PDB entry 6Z1P | electron microscopy, 3.70 A resolution | chains Ab and Aw of the 99 polymer chains in the assembly

[Chain Ab]
Molecule: LSU rRNA_2
From: Tetrahymena thermophila (strain SB210)
Sequence (2314 nucleotides; row label = number of the first residue in the row; note: 6 numbers in that range are skipped by the numbering (no residue carries them; nothing is unmodelled there); a row labelled like 1317A-1317G holds insertion residues (1317A, then the next letters in order)):
   279 UAGUAAAUUU CAAUAAGUUU UUGAAAUUGA AAAAUAGAGA UCUACCUCUA AAACUUGUAA
   339 AGUUUAAAUU CAAUAGAAAA CAGUACCGCG AGGGAAAGGU GAAAAGAUUU UAUAAUAUCU
   399 UAAAAGAACC UGAAAUUUAG UGCUAAAUAC AGUUAAAGCU UUAUUGUUUU AACGUACCUU
   459 UUGCAUAAUG GGCUAGCGAG UUUAUAUAAU UAGCGAGUAA UUUAAAUUUU AUAAAAUUAC
   519 GAAUCGAUAG AAUAAAUAGU UAAUUAUAUA AGACCCGAAG CUAAGUGAUC UAAUUAUGAU
   579 UAGAUUAAGG GUAUUUAUAC CUGAGGAUCG AACUCUUAAA UGUUGCAAAA UUUUGGGAUA
   639 AAUUGUAAUU AGGGGUGAAA GGCUUAUCAA ACUUAGUUAU AGCUGGUUUU CCACGAAACC
   699 UAUUUAAGUA GGGUGUUAUU UUUUAUAAUA AUUAGGUUUA AAUAACUAUA UCUAUAAUUA
   759 AUUUGUUAAU UAUAAAAUUA GUAUAUAAUA AUUAGUUAUU AUUAGAUAAU AACCAGACUA
   819 UUAGCGCUAA GGUUUAUAGU CAAGAGAGAA ACAGCUCAGA UUAAACAAUA AGGUCUUUAA
   879 AAAUAAAUAA UUAUGGAGAU UAUUUUUGUU AAUACUAAUA AGAUGUAGGC UUGGAAGCAG
   939 CCAUCAUUUU AAAAAAGCGU AAAAGCUUAA UAUUAGAUAA AUUAAUGUUA AAAAUUAAUU
   999 GAUACUUAAA UAAUCAUAGA UGAAGAGAGA AUAAUUUUUA UUUACCGAAU UGAUAAAUCG
  1059 AAAGAUGGUA GUGGAACGUU UUGUAUAAAA AAAUAAAAUU GUGAAAUUUU AUAUUUUAUC
  1119 AAUAUUGAUA AUGCUAGCAU GAGUAGUAGA CAUAAUGUGA GAAUCAUUAU CGCCUGAUAU
  1179 ACAAGGGUUA CUAAAUUUGA UAAUCUUAUU UAGUGUAAGU CGAUUUCUAA GAUAUAAAAG
  1239 UAUAUUGUUA UCAAUGAAUA UAAAAUAUAA AAUAUCUAAU AAACUACUUU UUAUAUUAUA
  1299 UAAAAUUUUU UAUAAUAUA
1317A-1317G UUUAAUA
  1324 GGUGGUUUAG UGACUGGAAA UGUUUAUAUU UUAUUAAAUC GUACUAACUC UAACACAAGU
  1384 GUUUAAGUAG AAUAUAUAAU GGCGAAGGAG UAAAAAGUAU UGAAGGAACU AGGCAAAAUA
  1444 ACCCUGUAAC UUUGGGAGAA AGGGGGCUUU UAAGCAACUG AAAAGAGAGA GUAGCGACUG
  1504 UUUAAUAAAA ACAUAAGAUU UUGCAAAAUU UAAAUAUGAU GUAUAAAAUC UGACACCUGC
  1564 CCGGUGCUGC AAGGUGAAUC UAUUUUAGUU AACGCUGAAA UAUUAAACCC CAGUAAACGG
  1624 CGGCCGUAAC CCUGACGGUC CUAAGGUAGC AAAAUUCCUU GGCGGGUAAG UUCCGUCCUG
  1684 CAUGAAUGGU GUAACGACUG CUCUGCUGUC UCCAAUACUU GCUCUACGAA AUUGAACUUU
  1744 CCGUGAAGAU GCGGCAAUAU UACAACUAGA CGGGAAGACC CUAUGCACCU UUACUGUUAU
  1804 CUGUAAUUAA UUUUUUUUUA UAUUUAACUA GACAAGUAGG AGGUUUAUAC UAAAAAUGGA
  1864 AAACUACUUG AAUAUAUUAA AAAAUUACAU AUAAAUAAAA UAAAUUUUAA UUAUUUUUGU
  1924 UAUUGAAAGA CAGUUUGACU GGGGCGGUCU CCUCCUAAAA AGUAACGGAG GAGUAUAAUA
  1984 AUUUGGGGUA UCUUAUUUUA AUUGAGAUCA AUAUUAGAAU GAAUAUACUA AAUUUGAUUA
  2044 GAGUACAAAC AAGUAUUCUA AGGAUAUAUG UCUGUCAUAU UGACCCGAUA UAAUUUAGUA
  2104 GAAAAUAUAU CGAUCAACGA AUAAAAGGUA CGCUAGGGAU AACAGGCUUA UGGGUUUUGA
  2164 GAGUUCUUAU UAAUAAACCC GUUUGGCACC UCGAUGUCGG CUCAUCACAU CCUGAUGGUG
  2224 GACAAUCUAU CAAGGGUCCG GCUGUUCGCC GGUUAAAGUG GUACGUGAGC UGGGUUUAAA
  2284 ACGUCGUGAG ACAGUUUGGU CCCUAUCUGU UGUAAUUACA AGAAAAUAAA UAAGAAUUAA
  2344 CUUUAGUACG AGAGGACUAG GAAAAUUUAA UCACUGGUUU GAAAAUUACU UUAAUAAAUA
  2404 AAAGUACGGU UUUUAAGCUA AAUUAAACAA GAUAAUUGCU GAAUUCUAUA UAAGCAAGAA
  2464 UCUAACUUAU AUUAUUUUCU AAUAAACUUU UUAAAGACUA UAUUAUUUAA GUAUAUUUAU
  2524 UAAGAGUCAU UAUAACUAAU AAAUAUAAAU AUACUAAAUG UUUAAUAAUC ACUACAGUUU
  2584 AGUUUUUA
Not modelled in the structure: 1317A-1317G, 1817-1885, 2591
Ion coordination: Mg2+ site 1: A284, U300; Mg2+ site 2 near A284 (its only coordinating residue here); Mg2+ site 3 near G317 (its only coordinating residue here); Mg2+ site 4: A318, G2101; Mg2+ site 5: A329 (shared with 1 residue of chain Aa); Mg2+ site 6 near C332 (its only coordinating residue here); Mg2+ site 7 near U352 (its only coordinating residue here); Mg2+ site 8 near G354 (its only coordinating residue here); Mg2+ site 9: G354, A357; Mg2+ site 10: U399, A402; Mg2+ site 11: U409, G410; Mg2+ site 12 near U453 (its only coordinating residue here); 160 more Mg2+ sites not listed

[Chain Aw]
Molecule: Ribosomal protein L22/L17e
From: Tetrahymena thermophila (strain SB210)
Reference sequence: Q23CT9 (Q23CT9_TETTS); residues 1-364 here = UniProt positions 1-364
Sequence (364 residues; row label = number of the first residue in the row):
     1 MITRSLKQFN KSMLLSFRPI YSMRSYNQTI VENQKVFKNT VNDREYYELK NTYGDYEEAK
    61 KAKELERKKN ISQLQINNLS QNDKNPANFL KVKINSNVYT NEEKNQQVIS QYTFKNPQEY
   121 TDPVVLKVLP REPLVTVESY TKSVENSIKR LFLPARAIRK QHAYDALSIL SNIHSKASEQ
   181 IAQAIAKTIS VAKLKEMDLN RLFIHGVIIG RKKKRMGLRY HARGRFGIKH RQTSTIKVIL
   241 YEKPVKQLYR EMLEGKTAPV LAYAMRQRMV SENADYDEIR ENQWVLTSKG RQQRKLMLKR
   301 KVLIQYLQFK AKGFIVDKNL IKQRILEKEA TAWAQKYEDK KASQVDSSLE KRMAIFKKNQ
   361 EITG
Not modelled in the structure: 1-22

[Chain Ab / chain Aw interface]
Pairs across the interface (118):
  U388(Ab) - Leu194(Aw)  base contact
  U389(Ab) - Leu194(Aw)  sugar contact
  U391(Ab) - Ala186(Aw)  phosphate contact
  U391(Ab) - Ser190(Aw)  phosphate contact
  A392(Ab) - Val191(Aw)  base contact
  A392(Ab) - Leu194(Aw)  base contact
  A393(Ab) - Ser139(Aw)  phosphate contact
  A393(Ab) - Tyr140(Aw)  stacking on the base
  A393(Ab) - Lys187(Aw)  salt bridge to the phosphate
  A393(Ab) - Lys237(Aw)  base contact
  U394(Ab) - Glu138(Aw)  hydrogen bond to the base
  U394(Ab) - Ser139(Aw)  hydrogen bond to the base
  U394(Ab) - Tyr140(Aw)  hydrogen bond to the base
  U414(Ab) - Arg211(Aw)  hydrogen bond to the base
  U416(Ab) - Phe152(Aw)  phosphate contact
  U416(Ab) - Val207(Aw)  sugar contact
  U416(Ab) - Ile208(Aw)  base contact
  U416(Ab) - Ile209(Aw)  sugar contact
  A417(Ab) - Phe152(Aw)  phosphate contact
  A417(Ab) - Arg156(Aw)  salt bridge to the phosphate
  A417(Ab) - Gly206(Aw)  sugar contact
  A417(Ab) - Val207(Aw)  sugar contact
  A417(Ab) - Ile208(Aw)  sugar contact
  G418(Ab) - Arg159(Aw)  salt bridge to the phosphate
  G418(Ab) - His205(Aw)  sugar contact
  U419(Ab) - Arg131(Aw)  hydrogen bond to the phosphate
  U419(Ab) - Lys160(Aw)  salt bridge to the phosphate
  G420(Ab) - Arg131(Aw)  salt bridge to the phosphate
  U440(Ab) - Lys127(Aw)  base contact
  U440(Ab) - Pro130(Aw)  sugar contact
  U440(Ab) - Arg131(Aw)  phosphate contact
  U621(Ab) - Arg223(Aw)  phosphate contact
  U622(Ab) - His221(Aw)  hydrogen bond to the sugar
  U622(Ab) - Ala222(Aw)  phosphate contact
  U622(Ab) - Arg223(Aw)  salt bridge to the phosphate
  U622(Ab) - Arg225(Aw)  hydrogen bond to the sugar
  G623(Ab) - His221(Aw)  salt bridge to the phosphate
  G623(Ab) - Ala222(Aw)  base contact
  G623(Ab) - Arg223(Aw)  base contact
  A626(Ab) - Ala222(Aw)  phosphate contact
  A626(Ab) - Arg223(Aw)  hydrogen bond to the phosphate
  A626(Ab) - Gly224(Aw)  base contact
  A979(Ab) - Asn39(Aw)  hydrogen bond to the phosphate
  U980(Ab) - Gln34(Aw)  hydrogen bond to the sugar
  U980(Ab) - Asn39(Aw)  hydrogen bond to the phosphate
  A982(Ab) - Asn27(Aw)  hydrogen bond to the sugar
  A982(Ab) - Gln28(Aw)  hydrogen bond to the sugar
  A983(Ab) - Asn27(Aw)  sugar contact
  U984(Ab) - Ser25(Aw)  hydrogen bond to the phosphate
  U984(Ab) - Tyr26(Aw)  hydrogen bond to the phosphate
  U984(Ab) - Asn27(Aw)  hydrogen bond to the phosphate
  A995(Ab) - Thr29(Aw)  base contact
  U997(Ab) - Glu32(Aw)  hydrogen bond to the sugar
  U997(Ab) - Asn33(Aw)  sugar contact
  U997(Ab) - Gln34(Aw)  base contact
  U998(Ab) - Gln34(Aw)  sugar contact
  U998(Ab) - Lys35(Aw)  sugar contact
  G999(Ab) - Lys35(Aw)  salt bridge to the phosphate
  C1136(Ab) - Arg211(Aw)  phosphate contact
  C1136(Ab) - Lys214(Aw)  phosphate contact
  A1137(Ab) - Arg211(Aw)  salt bridge to the phosphate
  A1137(Ab) - Lys214(Aw)  salt bridge to the phosphate
  A1140(Ab) - Lys149(Aw)  hydrogen bond to the sugar
  G1141(Ab) - Ser147(Aw)  hydrogen bond to the base
  G1141(Ab) - Lys149(Aw)  salt bridge to the phosphate
  G1141(Ab) - Arg150(Aw)  base contact
  A1143(Ab) - Arg219(Aw)  hydrogen bond to the base
  G1144(Ab) - Arg219(Aw)  sugar contact
  U1195(Ab) - Arg215(Aw)  phosphate contact
  U1196(Ab) - Arg215(Aw)  salt bridge to the phosphate
  U1196(Ab) - Met216(Aw)  base contact
  G1197(Ab) - Arg231(Aw)  salt bridge to the phosphate
  A1198(Ab) - Arg219(Aw)  hydrogen bond to the base
  U1199(Ab) - Arg231(Aw)  salt bridge to the phosphate
  A1200(Ab) - Arg231(Aw)  salt bridge to the phosphate
  A1376(Ab) - Tyr220(Aw)  base contact
  A1376(Ab) - His221(Aw)  base contact
  A1376(Ab) - Gly224(Aw)  hydrogen bond to the base
  A1376(Ab) - Arg225(Aw)  hydrogen bond to the base
  A1376(Ab) - Phe226(Aw)  base contact
  C1377(Ab) - Tyr220(Aw)  stacking on the base
  U1728(Ab) - His174(Aw)  sugar contact
  U1728(Ab) - Ser175(Aw)  phosphate contact
  A1729(Ab) - Ser175(Aw)  hydrogen bond to the phosphate
  A1729(Ab) - Lys176(Aw)  hydrogen bond to the phosphate
  C1730(Ab) - Arg150(Aw)  salt bridge to the phosphate
  C1730(Ab) - Lys176(Aw)  salt bridge to the phosphate
  C1730(Ab) - Arg231(Aw)  phosphate contact
  G1731(Ab) - Arg150(Aw)  salt bridge to the phosphate
  G1731(Ab) - Lys229(Aw)  phosphate contact
  G1731(Ab) - Arg231(Aw)  salt bridge to the phosphate
  A1732(Ab) - Arg219(Aw)  sugar contact
  A1732(Ab) - His221(Aw)  hydrogen bond to the sugar
  A1732(Ab) - Gly227(Aw)  sugar contact
  A1732(Ab) - Ile228(Aw)  phosphate contact
  A1732(Ab) - Lys229(Aw)  phosphate contact
  A1732(Ab) - His230(Aw)  hydrogen bond to the phosphate
  A1733(Ab) - Ile228(Aw)  phosphate contact
  A2484(Ab) - Gln292(Aw)  base contact
  A2484(Ab) - Leu296(Aw)  base contact
  A2485(Ab) - Arg300(Aw)  salt bridge to the phosphate
  U2486(Ab) - Lys289(Aw)  base contact
  U2486(Ab) - Gln293(Aw)  hydrogen bond to the base
  U2562(Ab) - Arg266(Aw)  hydrogen bond to the sugar
  U2562(Ab) - Gln267(Aw)  hydrogen bond to the base
  G2563(Ab) - Arg266(Aw)  salt bridge to the phosphate
  U2564(Ab) - Thr287(Aw)  phosphate contact
  U2564(Ab) - Ser288(Aw)  hydrogen bond to the phosphate
  U2565(Ab) - Ser288(Aw)  phosphate contact
  U2565(Ab) - Arg291(Aw)  salt bridge to the phosphate
  U2566(Ab) - Gln292(Aw)  base contact
  U2566(Ab) - Lys295(Aw)  sugar contact
  A2567(Ab) - Gln292(Aw)  hydrogen bond to the phosphate
  A2567(Ab) - Lys295(Aw)  phosphate contact
  A2568(Ab) - Lys299(Aw)  salt bridge to the phosphate
  A2570(Ab) - Tyr306(Aw)  phosphate contact
  A2571(Ab) - Tyr306(Aw)  hydrogen bond to the phosphate
  A2571(Ab) - Lys310(Aw)  salt bridge to the phosphate
Other interface residues (no listed pair), chain Ab (62 interface residues in all): U415, A625, U981, G1135
Other interface residues (no listed pair), chain Aw (77 interface residues in all): Glu145, Asn146, Ile148, Ile173, Ala177, Pro259, Tyr263, Ile315, Lys318

[Overview]
The interface between chain Ab and chain Aw involves 62 residues on one side and 77 on the other, with 33
hydrogen bonds, 24 salt bridges and 2 aromatic stacking contacts. Polar contacts include U394(Ab)-Glu138(Aw),
U394(Ab)-Ser139(Aw) and U394(Ab)-Tyr140(Aw).
Here chain Ab is LSU rRNA_2 and chain Aw is Ribosomal protein L22/L17e, both from Tetrahymena thermophila
(strain SB210). Entry 6Z1P (Structure of the mitochondrial ribosome from Tetrahymena thermophila) was
determined by electron microscopy.
